Entry 2ZQY (X-ray diffraction, 2.60 A resolution); this record covers chains B and C of the 4 polymer chains in the assembly.

== Chain B (and C) ==
Name: L-lactate dehydrogenase
From: Lactobacillus casei
Notes: EC 1.1.1.27; chain C of this document is another copy of the same molecule, construct and numbering; everything in this record applies to it too
Reference sequence: P00343 (LDH_LACCA); the author numbering skips numbers that UniProt does not, so the offset changes along the chain: 12-73 = UniProt 1-62; 75-338 = UniProt 63-326
Chain sequence (326 residues; row label = number of the first residue in the row; note: 1 number in that range is skipped by the numbering (no residue carries it; nothing is unmodelled there)):
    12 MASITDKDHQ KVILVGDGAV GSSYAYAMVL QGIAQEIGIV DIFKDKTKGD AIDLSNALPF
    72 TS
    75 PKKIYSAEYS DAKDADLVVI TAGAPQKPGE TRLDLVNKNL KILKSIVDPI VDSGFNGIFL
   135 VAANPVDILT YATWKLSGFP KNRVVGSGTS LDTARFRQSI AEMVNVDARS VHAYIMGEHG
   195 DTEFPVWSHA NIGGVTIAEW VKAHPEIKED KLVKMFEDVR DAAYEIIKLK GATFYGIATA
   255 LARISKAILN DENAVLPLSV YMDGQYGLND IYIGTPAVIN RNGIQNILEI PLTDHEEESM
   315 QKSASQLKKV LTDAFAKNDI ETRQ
Unresolved in the structure: 12-20, 330-338 (chain C: 12-20, 338)
UniProt features mapped onto this chain:
  - active site: H193 (Proton acceptor)
  - binding site (NAD(+)): V31, D52, K57, Y83, G97, A98, S119, A136 to N138, S161
  - binding site (substrate): Q100, R106, N138 to D141, D166 to R169, T247
  - binding site (beta-D-fructose 1,6-bisphosphate): R171, R183 to H186
  - modified residue: Y238 (Phosphotyrosine)

== Interface between chain B and chain C ==
Residue-residue contacts (43; chain B residue first):
  N179(B) - N267(C)  hydrogen bond
  N179(B) - Q299(C)  hydrogen bond
  V180(B) - N267(C)
  V180(B) - V269(C)  hydrophobic
  V180(B) - V292(C)  hydrophobic
  D181(B) - E266(C)
  D181(B) - N267(C)  hydrogen bond (backbone-backbone)
  D181(B) - A268(C)
  R183(B) - R257(C)
  R183(B) - E266(C)  salt bridge
  S184(B) - V269(C)
  H186(B) - H186(C)
  Y188(B) - G207(C)  hydrogen bond (side chain-backbone)
  H203(B) - G208(C)  hydrogen bond (side chain-backbone)
  I206(B) - L302(C)
  G207(B) - Y188(C)  hydrogen bond (backbone-side chain)
  G207(B) - L302(C)
  G207(B) - I304(C)
  G208(B) - H203(C)  hydrogen bond (backbone-side chain)
  V209(B) - L302(C)  hydrophobic
  W214(B) - N300(C)
  W214(B) - L302(C)  hydrophobic
  H218(B) - N300(C)
  R257(B) - R183(C)
  E266(B) - D181(C)
  E266(B) - R183(C)  salt bridge
  N267(B) - N179(C)  hydrogen bond
  N267(B) - V180(C)
  N267(B) - D181(C)  hydrogen bond (backbone-backbone)
  A268(B) - D181(C)
  V269(B) - V180(C)  hydrophobic
  V269(B) - S184(C)
  Q299(B) - V178(C)
  Q299(B) - N179(C)  hydrogen bond
  Q299(B) - V180(C)
  N300(B) - W214(C)
  N300(B) - H218(C)
  L302(B) - I206(C)
  L302(B) - G207(C)
  L302(B) - V209(C)  hydrophobic
  E303(B) - V209(C)
  I304(B) - G207(C)
  I304(B) - V209(C)  hydrophobic
Also at the interface, not in a pair above, chain B (27 interface residues in all): V178, V292, P305
Also at the interface, not in a pair above, chain C (27 interface residues in all): E303, P305

== Overview ==
The chain B/chain C interface involves 27 residues from each chain, with 10 hydrogen bonds and 2 salt bridges.
Among the polar pairs are R183(B)-E266(C), N179(B)-N267(C) and N179(B)-Q299(C).
Both chains are L-lactate dehydrogenase (Lactobacillus casei). Entry 2ZQY (T-state structure of allosteric
L-lactate dehydrogenase from Lactobacillus casei) was determined by X-ray diffraction (same publication as
2ZQZ).
